8H67 - chains B and E of the 15 polymer chains in the assembly; structure by electron microscopy, 3.80 A resolution.

# Chain B
Molecule: Crispr RNA
Sequence (71 nucleotides; each row starts with the number of its first residue):
     1 UGAGCACUUU AUCACCGUGU CCCCAAUCUG GAUAUUUUGU GUGUGUCCAA ACCAUUGAUG
    61 CCGUAAGGCG U
Unresolved in the structure: 39-71

# Chain E
Protein: CRISPR associated protein Cas7
From: Synechocystis sp. PCC 6714
Reference sequence: A0A068N458 (A0A068N458_SYNY4); residue numbers follow UniProt; this construct covers 1-301
Amino-acid sequence (301 residues; each row starts with the number of its first residue):
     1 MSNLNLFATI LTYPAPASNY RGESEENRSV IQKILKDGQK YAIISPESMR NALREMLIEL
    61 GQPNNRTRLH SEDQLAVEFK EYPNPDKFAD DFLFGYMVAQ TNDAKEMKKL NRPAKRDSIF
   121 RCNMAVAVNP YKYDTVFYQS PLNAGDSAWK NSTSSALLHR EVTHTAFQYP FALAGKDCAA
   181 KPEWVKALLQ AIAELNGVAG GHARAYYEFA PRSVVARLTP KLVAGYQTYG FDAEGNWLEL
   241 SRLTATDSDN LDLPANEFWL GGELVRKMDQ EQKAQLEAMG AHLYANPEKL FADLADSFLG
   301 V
Unresolved in the structure: 1-2

# How chain B and chain E interact
Residue-residue contacts (39; chain B residue first):
  U1(B) - Arg121(E)  salt bridge to the phosphate
  A3(B) - Lys115(E)  phosphate contact
  A3(B) - Arg116(E)  hydrogen bond to the phosphate
  G4(B) - Arg116(E)  salt bridge to the phosphate
  C5(B) - Tyr96(E)  phosphate contact
  C5(B) - Arg116(E)  salt bridge to the phosphate
  A6(B) - Lys80(E)  base contact
  A6(B) - Phe94(E)  base contact
  A6(B) - Tyr96(E)  sugar contact
  C7(B) - Glu47(E)  phosphate contact
  C7(B) - Arg54(E)  sugar contact
  C7(B) - Arg66(E)  hydrogen bond to the base
  C7(B) - Val77(E)  base contact
  C7(B) - Lys80(E)  base contact
  C7(B) - Phe94(E)  base contact
  U8(B) - Glu47(E)  sugar contact
  U8(B) - Asn51(E)  sugar contact
  U8(B) - Arg68(E)  hydrogen bond to the phosphate
  U8(B) - His70(E)  base contact
  U8(B) - Leu75(E)  base contact
  U9(B) - Tyr20(E)  hydrogen bond to the sugar
  U9(B) - Arg21(E)  salt bridge to the phosphate
  U9(B) - Gly22(E)  base contact
  U9(B) - Glu23(E)  base contact
  U9(B) - Ser45(E)  phosphate contact
  U9(B) - Glu47(E)  phosphate contact
  U10(B) - Tyr20(E)  phosphate contact
  U10(B) - Gly200(E)  phosphate contact
  U10(B) - Gly201(E)  hydrogen bond to the phosphate
  A11(B) - Tyr20(E)  hydrogen bond to the phosphate
  A11(B) - Gly200(E)  phosphate contact
  A11(B) - Gly201(E)  phosphate contact
  U12(B) - His202(E)  salt bridge to the phosphate
  C13(B) - Tyr138(E)  hydrogen bond to the base
  C13(B) - Ser140(E)  base contact
  C13(B) - Pro141(E)  base contact
  C13(B) - Arg204(E)  salt bridge to the phosphate
  A14(B) - Gln139(E)  hydrogen bond to the phosphate
  A14(B) - Pro141(E)  base contact
Also at the interface, not in a pair above, chain E (33 interface residues in all): Asn19, Gly95, Asp117, Ala174, Ala203, Leu222

# Overview
The interface between chain B and chain E involves 13 residues on one side and 33 on the other; the contacts
include 8 hydrogen bonds and 6 salt bridges. Among the polar pairs are C7(B)-Arg66(E), C13(B)-Tyr138(E) and
U9(B)-Tyr20(E).
Chain B is Crispr RNA and chain E is CRISPR associated protein Cas7 (Synechocystis sp. PCC 6714); the
structure, type I-B Cascade bound to a PAM-containing dsDNA target at 3.8 angstrom resolution, was determined
by electron microscopy (same publication as 8IP0).
